6IEM - chains A and B of the 4 polymer chains in the assembly; structure by X-ray diffraction, 2.20 A resolution.

== Chain A (and B) ==
Molecule: Argininosuccinate lyase
Organism: Mycobacterium tuberculosis (strain ATCC 25618 / H37Rv)
Notes: EC 4.3.2.1; chain B of this document is another copy of the same molecule, construct and numbering; everything in this record applies to it too
UniProtKB: P9WPY7 (ARLY_MYCTU); numbering as in UniProt (aligned over 1-470)
Chain sequence (470 residues; numbered 1 to 470; the number before each row is that of its first residue):
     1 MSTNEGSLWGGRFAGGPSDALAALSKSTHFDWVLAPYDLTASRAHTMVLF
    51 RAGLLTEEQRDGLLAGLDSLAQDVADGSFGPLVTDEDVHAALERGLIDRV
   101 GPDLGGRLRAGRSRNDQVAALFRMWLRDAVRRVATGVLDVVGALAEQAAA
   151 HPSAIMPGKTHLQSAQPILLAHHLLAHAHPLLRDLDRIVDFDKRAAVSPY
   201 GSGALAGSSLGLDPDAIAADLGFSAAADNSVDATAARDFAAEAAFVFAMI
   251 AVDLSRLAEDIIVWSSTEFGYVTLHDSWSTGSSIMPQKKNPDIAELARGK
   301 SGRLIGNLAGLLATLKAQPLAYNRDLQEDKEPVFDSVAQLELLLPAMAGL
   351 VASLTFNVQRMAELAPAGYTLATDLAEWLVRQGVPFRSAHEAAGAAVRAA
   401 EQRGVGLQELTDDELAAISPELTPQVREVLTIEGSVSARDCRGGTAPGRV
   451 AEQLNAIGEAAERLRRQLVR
Disordered / not traced: 1-16, 282-285 (chain B: 1-6, 282-283)

== Chain A / chain B interface ==
Pairs across the interface (182; chain A residue first):
  L54(A) - V380(B)
  R109(A) - F386(B)
  A110(A) - F386(B)  hydrophobic
  G158(A) - L205(B)
  K159(A) - L320(B)
  K159(A) - A321(B)  hydrogen bond (backbone-backbone)
  T160(A) - Y322(B)
  H161(A) - Y322(B)  hydrogen bond (backbone-backbone)
  H161(A) - N323(B)  hydrogen bond (backbone-side chain)
  H161(A) - R324(B)  hydrogen bond (side chain-backbone)
  A165(A) - L205(B)  hydrophobic
  Q166(A) - A204(B)
  Q166(A) - L205(B)
  Q166(A) - A206(B)
  I168(A) - A206(B)  hydrophobic
  H172(A) - N229(B)  hydrogen bond (backbone-side chain)
  H172(A) - S230(B)  hydrogen bond
  H172(A) - V231(B)
  H173(A) - L320(B)
  L175(A) - N229(B)
  A176(A) - N229(B)
  A176(A) - V231(B)  hydrophobic
  A176(A) - D232(B)
  A176(A) - L320(B)  hydrophobic
  H177(A) - L320(B)
  H179(A) - D228(B)
  H179(A) - N229(B)
  H179(A) - D232(B)
  P180(A) - D232(B)
  R183(A) - D232(B)  salt bridge
  R183(A) - A236(B)
  R183(A) - D238(B)  salt bridge
  D186(A) - R194(B)  salt bridge
  R187(A) - R194(B)
  R187(A) - D238(B)  salt bridge
  R187(A) - E242(B)  salt bridge
  D190(A) - D190(B)
  D190(A) - R194(B)  salt bridge
  R194(A) - D186(B)  salt bridge
  R194(A) - R187(B)
  R194(A) - D190(B)  salt bridge
  A204(A) - Q166(B)
  L205(A) - G158(B)
  L205(A) - K159(B)
  L205(A) - Q166(B)
  A206(A) - Q166(B)
  A206(A) - I168(B)  hydrophobic
  A206(A) - R439(B)
  A206(A) - G444(B)
  A206(A) - T445(B)  hydrogen bond (backbone-backbone)
  G207(A) - R439(B)  hydrogen bond (backbone-side chain)
  G207(A) - G444(B)
  S208(A) - A438(B)
  S208(A) - R439(B)
  S209(A) - E377(B)  hydrogen bond
  S209(A) - R381(B)  hydrogen bond
  S209(A) - A438(B)
  S209(A) - R439(B)
  L210(A) - C441(B)
  L212(A) - C441(B)  hydrogen bond (backbone-side chain)
  P214(A) - C441(B)  hydrophobic
  D215(A) - R442(B)  salt bridge
  A226(A) - R442(B)  hydrogen bond (backbone-side chain)
  A227(A) - R442(B)
  D228(A) - H179(B)
  D228(A) - R442(B)  salt bridge
  D228(A) - G443(B)
  D228(A) - Q453(B)
  N229(A) - H172(B)  hydrogen bond (side chain-backbone)
  N229(A) - L175(B)
  N229(A) - A176(B)
  N229(A) - H179(B)
  N229(A) - G443(B)
  N229(A) - Q453(B)  hydrogen bond
  S230(A) - H172(B)  hydrogen bond
  S230(A) - G443(B)  hydrogen bond (backbone-backbone)
  V231(A) - H172(B)
  V231(A) - A176(B)  hydrophobic
  D232(A) - A176(B)
  D232(A) - H179(B)
  D232(A) - P180(B)
  D232(A) - R183(B)  salt bridge
  A235(A) - R256(B)  hydrogen bond (backbone-side chain)
  A236(A) - R183(B)
  A236(A) - R256(B)
  D238(A) - R183(B)  salt bridge
  D238(A) - R187(B)  salt bridge
  D238(A) - M249(B)
  A241(A) - F245(B)
  A241(A) - M249(B)  hydrophobic
  E242(A) - R187(B)  salt bridge
  E242(A) - F245(B)
  F245(A) - A241(B)
  F245(A) - E242(B)
  F245(A) - F245(B)  hydrophobic
  M249(A) - D238(B)
  M249(A) - A241(B)  hydrophobic
  V252(A) - L312(B)
  V252(A) - L315(B)  hydrophobic
  S255(A) - K316(B)
  S255(A) - A317(B)  hydrogen bond (side chain-backbone)
  R256(A) - A235(B)  hydrogen bond (side chain-backbone)
  R256(A) - A236(B)
  R256(A) - L315(B)
  R256(A) - Q318(B)  hydrogen bond (side chain-backbone)
  R256(A) - P319(B)  hydrogen bond (side chain-backbone)
  R256(A) - A321(B)
  E259(A) - A317(B)
  E259(A) - P319(B)
  D260(A) - P319(B)
  D260(A) - L320(B)  hydrogen bond (side chain-backbone)
  R298(A) - K316(B)
  R298(A) - A317(B)
  S301(A) - K316(B)
  I305(A) - A309(B)
  I305(A) - L312(B)
  I305(A) - A313(B)
  L308(A) - L312(B)  hydrophobic
  A309(A) - I305(B)
  A309(A) - A309(B)  hydrophobic
  L312(A) - M249(B)  hydrophobic
  L312(A) - V252(B)
  L312(A) - I305(B)
  L312(A) - L308(B)  hydrophobic
  A313(A) - I305(B)
  L315(A) - V252(B)  hydrophobic
  L315(A) - R256(B)
  K316(A) - V252(B)
  K316(A) - S255(B)
  K316(A) - R298(B)
  K316(A) - S301(B)
  K316(A) - G302(B)
  A317(A) - S255(B)  hydrogen bond (backbone-side chain)
  A317(A) - E259(B)
  A317(A) - R298(B)
  Q318(A) - R256(B)  hydrogen bond (backbone-side chain)
  P319(A) - R256(B)  hydrogen bond (backbone-side chain)
  P319(A) - E259(B)
  P319(A) - D260(B)
  L320(A) - K159(B)
  L320(A) - H173(B)
  L320(A) - A176(B)  hydrophobic
  L320(A) - H177(B)
  L320(A) - R256(B)
  L320(A) - D260(B)  hydrogen bond (backbone-side chain)
  A321(A) - K159(B)  hydrogen bond (backbone-backbone)
  A321(A) - R256(B)
  Y322(A) - T160(B)
  Y322(A) - H161(B)  hydrogen bond (backbone-backbone)
  N323(A) - H161(B)  hydrogen bond (side chain-backbone)
  N323(A) - R256(B)
  R324(A) - H161(B)
  E377(A) - S209(B)
  V380(A) - L54(B)
  V380(A) - A110(B)  hydrophobic
  R381(A) - L54(B)
  R381(A) - S209(B)  hydrogen bond
  F386(A) - G106(B)
  F386(A) - R109(B)
  F386(A) - A110(B)
  A438(A) - S209(B)
  R439(A) - A206(B)
  R439(A) - G207(B)  hydrogen bond (side chain-backbone)
  R439(A) - S208(B)
  R439(A) - S209(B)
  C441(A) - S208(B)
  C441(A) - L210(B)
  C441(A) - L212(B)  hydrogen bond (side chain-backbone)
  C441(A) - P214(B)  hydrophobic
  R442(A) - P214(B)
  R442(A) - D215(B)  salt bridge
  R442(A) - A226(B)
  R442(A) - A227(B)
  R442(A) - D228(B)  salt bridge
  G443(A) - D228(B)
  G443(A) - N229(B)
  G443(A) - S230(B)  hydrogen bond (backbone-backbone)
  G444(A) - A206(B)
  G444(A) - G207(B)
  T445(A) - A206(B)  hydrogen bond (backbone-backbone)
  Q453(A) - D228(B)
  Q453(A) - N229(B)  hydrogen bond
Also at the interface, not in a pair above, chain A (90 interface residues in all): G106, N115, L162, P167, G211, F239, A248, G302, L326, D440
Also at the interface, not in a pair above, chain B (91 interface residues in all): G111, N115, L162, A165, P167, G211, F239, A248, G383, D440

== Overview ==
90 residues of chain A and 91 residues of chain B are in contact, with 35 hydrogen bonds and 16 salt bridges.
Polar contacts include R183(A)-D232(B), R183(A)-D238(B) and D186(A)-R194(B).
Chain A and chain B are both Argininosuccinate lyase (Mycobacterium tuberculosis (strain ATCC 25618 / H37Rv));
the structure, Argininosuccinate lyase from Mycobacterium tuberculosis, was determined by X-ray diffraction,
deposited together with 6IEN.
